3QTV - chains L and H of the 3 polymer chains in the assembly; structure by X-ray diffraction, 1.63 A resolution.

[Chain L]
Name: Thrombin light chain
Organism: Homo sapiens
Notes: EC 3.4.21.5
Reference sequence: P00734 (THRB_HUMAN); residues 1-14 here correspond to UniProt positions 336-349 (UniProt number = residue number + 335)
Chain sequence (36 residues; each row starts with the number of its first residue; a row labelled like 14A-14M holds insertion residues (14A, then the next letters in order)):
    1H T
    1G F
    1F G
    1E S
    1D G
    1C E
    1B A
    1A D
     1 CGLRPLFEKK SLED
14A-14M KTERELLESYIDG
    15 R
Unresolved in the structure: 1H, 1G, 1F, 1E, 1D, 14L-14M, 15
Swiss-Prot annotation at these positions:
  - site: Arg15 (Cleavage)

[Chain H]
Name: Thrombin heavy chain
Organism: Homo sapiens
Notes: EC 3.4.21.5
Reference sequence: P00734 (THRB_HUMAN); the construct lacks a stretch of the UniProt sequence and is renumbered around it, so the offset changes along the chain: 16-36 = UniProt 364-384; 37-60 = UniProt 386-409; 61-77 = UniProt 419-435; 78-97 = UniProt 437-456; 7 more segments
Chain sequence (259 residues; row label = number of the first residue in the row; note: 1 number in that range is skipped by the numbering (no residue carries it; nothing is unmodelled there); a row labelled like 60A-60I holds insertion residues (60A, then the next letters in order)):
    16 IVEGSDAEIG MSPWQVMLFR K
   36A S
    37 PQELLCGASL ISDRWVLTAA HCLL
60A-60I YPPWDKNFT
    61 ENDLLVRIGK HSRTRYE
   77A R
    78 NIEKISMLEK IYIHPRYNWR
   97A E
    98 NLDRDIALMK LKKPVAFSDY IHPVCLPDRE TA
129A-129C ASL
   130 LQAGYKGRVT GWGNLKETWT
149A-149E ANVGK
   150 GQPSVLQVVN LPIVERPVCK DSTRIRITDN MFCAG
  184A Y
   185 KP
186A-186D DEGK
   187 RGDACEGDSG GPFVMKSP
204A-204B FN
   205 NRWYQMGIVS WGE
   219 GCD
  221A R
   222 DGKYGFYTHV FRLKKWIQKV IDQFGE
Unresolved in the structure: 148-149, 149A-149E, 247
Disulfide bonds: Cys42-Cys58, Cys168-Cys182, Cys191-Cys220
Glycans and other covalent adducts: N-acetylglucosamine (NAG) linked to Asn60G
Ligand contacts: 06P (D-phenylalanyl-N-[(1-methylpyridinium-4-yl)methyl]-L-prolinamide): His57, Tyr60A, Trp60D, Glu97A, Asn98, Leu99, Ile174, Asp189, Ala190, Cys191, Glu192, Ser195, Val213, Ser214, Trp215, Gly216, Glu217, Gly219, Cys220, Gly226
Swiss-Prot annotation at these positions:
  - region: Ala183 to Val200 (High affinity receptor-binding region which is also known as the TP508 peptide)
  - active site (Charge relay system): His57, Asp102, Ser195
  - glycosylation: Asn60G (N-linked (GlcNAc...) (complex) asparagine)

[Chain L / chain H interface]
Cross-chain cystine bridges: Cys1(L)-Cys122(H)
Residue-residue contacts - 60 pairs, chain L then chain H:
  Cys1(L) - Pro120(H)
  Cys1(L) - Val121(H)
  Cys1(L) - Cys122(H)  disulfide
  Cys1(L) - Arg206(H)  hydrogen bond (backbone-side chain)
  Asp1A(L) - His119(H)  salt bridge
  Asp1A(L) - Arg206(H)
  Ala1B(L) - Arg206(H)  hydrogen bond (backbone-side chain)
  Gly2(L) - Trp29(H)
  Gly2(L) - Pro120(H)  hydrogen bond (backbone-backbone)
  Gly2(L) - Cys122(H)
  Gly2(L) - Arg206(H)
  Gly2(L) - Trp207(H)  hydrogen bond (backbone-backbone)
  Leu3(L) - His119(H)  hydrogen bond (backbone-side chain)
  Leu3(L) - Asn205(H)
  Leu3(L) - Arg206(H)
  Arg4(L) - Gly25(H)
  Arg4(L) - Met26(H)  hydrogen bond (side chain-backbone)
  Arg4(L) - Pro28(H)
  Arg4(L) - Trp29(H)
  Arg4(L) - Arg137(H)
  Arg4(L) - Trp207(H)
  Pro5(L) - Ser115(H)
  Pro5(L) - Asp116(H)
  Pro5(L) - His119(H)
  Leu6(L) - Ile24(H)
  Leu6(L) - Asp116(H)
  Phe7(L) - Glu23(H)
  Phe7(L) - Ile24(H)
  Phe7(L) - Gly25(H)
  Phe7(L) - Met26(H)  hydrophobic
  Glu8(L) - Lys202(H)  salt bridge
  Glu8(L) - Asn205(H)
  Glu8(L) - Trp207(H)  hydrogen bond
  Lys9(L) - His119(H)
  Asp14(L) - Glu23(H)
  Asp14(L) - Met26(H)
  Asp14(L) - Arg137(H)  salt bridge
  Asp14(L) - Trp207(H)
  Lys14A(L) - Glu23(H)  hydrogen bond (backbone-side chain)
  Thr14B(L) - Arg137(H)  hydrogen bond
  Thr14B(L) - Asn159(H)  hydrogen bond
  Glu14C(L) - Arg137(H)
  Glu14C(L) - Lys202(H)  salt bridge
  Glu14E(L) - Lys135(H)  salt bridge
  Glu14E(L) - Asn159(H)  hydrogen bond
  Glu14E(L) - Tyr184A(H)  hydrogen bond
  Leu14F(L) - Lys135(H)
  Leu14F(L) - Gly136(H)
  Leu14F(L) - Asn159(H)
  Leu14F(L) - Trp207(H)  hydrophobic
  Leu14G(L) - Pro204(H)  hydrophobic
  Ser14I(L) - Gly133(H)
  Ser14I(L) - Tyr134(H)
  Ser14I(L) - Lys135(H)  hydrogen bond (side chain-backbone)
  Tyr14J(L) - Tyr134(H)  hydrophobic
  Tyr14J(L) - Lys135(H)  hydrogen bond (side chain-backbone)
  Tyr14J(L) - Met201(H)
  Tyr14J(L) - Lys202(H)
  Tyr14J(L) - Pro204(H)
  Ile14K(L) - Tyr134(H)
Also at the interface, not in a pair above, chain L (22 interface residues in all): Glu1C
Also at the interface, not in a pair above, chain H (27 interface residues in all): Tyr117, Lys186D

[Overview]
22 residues of chain L and 27 residues of chain H are in contact; the contacts include 1 disulfide bond, 14
hydrogen bonds and 5 salt bridges. Polar contacts include Asp1A(L)-His119(H), Glu8(L)-Lys202(H) and
Glu14E(L)-Lys135(H). Ligands of chain H: compound 06P.
Here chain L is Thrombin light chain and chain H is Thrombin heavy chain, both from Homo sapiens. Entry 3QTV
(Thrombin Inhibition by Pyridin Derivatives) was determined by X-ray diffraction together with 3P17, 3QTO,
3QWC, 3QX5, 3SHA, 3SHC and 3 further entries from the same study.
